5ZWO - chains J and F of the 60 polymer chains in the assembly; structure by electron microscopy, 3.90 A resolution.

Chain J:
Name: U4/U6 small nuclear ribonucleoprotein PRP3
From: Saccharomyces cerevisiae S288c
Reference sequence: Q03338 (PRP3_YEAST); numbering as in UniProt (aligned over 1-469)
Sequence (469 residues; row label = number of the first residue in the row):
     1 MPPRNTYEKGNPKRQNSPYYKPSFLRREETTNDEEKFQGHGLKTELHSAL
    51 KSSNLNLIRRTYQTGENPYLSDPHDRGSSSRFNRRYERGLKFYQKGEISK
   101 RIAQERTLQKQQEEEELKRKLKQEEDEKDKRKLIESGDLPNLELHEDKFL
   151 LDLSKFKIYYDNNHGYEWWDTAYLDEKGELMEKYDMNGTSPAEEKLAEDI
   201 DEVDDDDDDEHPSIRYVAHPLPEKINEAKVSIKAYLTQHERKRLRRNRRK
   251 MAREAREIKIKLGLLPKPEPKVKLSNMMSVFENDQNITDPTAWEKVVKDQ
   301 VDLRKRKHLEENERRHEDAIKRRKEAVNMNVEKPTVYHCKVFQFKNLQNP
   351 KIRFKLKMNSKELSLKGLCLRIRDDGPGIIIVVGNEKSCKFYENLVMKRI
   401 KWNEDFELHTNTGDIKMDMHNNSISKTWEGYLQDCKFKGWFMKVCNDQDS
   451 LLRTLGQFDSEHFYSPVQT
Not modelled in the structure: 1-106, 136-139, 175-216, 226-231, 467-469

Chain F:
Molecule: U6 snRNA
From: Saccharomyces cerevisiae S288c
Sequence (112 nucleotides; row label = number of the first residue in the row):
     1 GUUCGCGAAAUUUUACUUCGUGGACAUUUGGUCAAUUUGAAACAAUACAG
    51 AGAUGAUCAGCAGUUCCCCUGCAUAAGGAUGAACCGUUUUACAAAGAGAU
   101 UUAUUUCGUUUU
Not modelled in the structure: 52-55, 88-91, 103-107

How chain J and chain F interact:
Pairs across the interface (45):
  Lys-242(J) / C66(F)  salt bridge to the phosphate
  Arg-249(J) / U64(F)  salt bridge to the phosphate
  Arg-253(J) / G63(F)  sugar contact
  Arg-253(J) / U64(F)  sugar contact
  Pro-270(J) / C61(F)  sugar contact
  Lys-271(J) / A62(F)  phosphate contact
  Asn-276(J) / C61(F)  phosphate contact
  Ser-279(J) / G60(F)  hydrogen bond to the phosphate
  Ser-279(J) / C61(F)  phosphate contact
  His-308(J) / G71(F)  hydrogen bond to the base
  Asn-312(J) / G71(F)  hydrogen bond to the sugar
  Asn-312(J) / C72(F)  hydrogen bond to the sugar
  Arg-315(J) / G71(F)  base contact
  Arg-315(J) / C72(F)  hydrogen bond to the base
  His-316(J) / C72(F)  phosphate contact
  His-316(J) / A73(F)  salt bridge to the phosphate
  Ala-319(J) / A73(F)  phosphate contact
  Ala-319(J) / U74(F)  phosphate contact
  Arg-322(J) / U74(F)  salt bridge to the phosphate
  Pro-350(J) / A83(F)  base contact
  Pro-350(J) / C84(F)  base contact
  Lys-351(J) / A83(F)  base contact
  Arg-353(J) / C84(F)  sugar contact
  Arg-353(J) / C85(F)  base contact
  Phe-354(J) / A83(F)  phosphate contact
  Lys-357(J) / C85(F)  phosphate contact
  Asn-359(J) / A82(F)  hydrogen bond to the base
  Glu-362(J) / A82(F)  base contact
  Arg-371(J) / C85(F)  base contact
  Lys-387(J) / G77(F)  phosphate contact
  Phe-391(J) / U80(F)  base contact
  Asn-394(J) / A79(F)  phosphate contact
  Arg-399(J) / U80(F)  salt bridge to the phosphate
  Arg-399(J) / G81(F)  salt bridge to the phosphate
  Leu-408(J) / A83(F)  base contact
  Leu-408(J) / C84(F)  base contact
  His-409(J) / A83(F)  base contact
  His-409(J) / C84(F)  hydrogen bond to the base
  Phe-441(J) / G86(F)  phosphate contact
  Phe-441(J) / U87(F)  phosphate contact
  Met-442(J) / C85(F)  phosphate contact
  Met-442(J) / G86(F)  phosphate contact
  Lys-443(J) / G86(F)  phosphate contact
  Lys-443(J) / U87(F)  salt bridge to the phosphate
  Val-444(J) / C85(F)  base contact
Also at the interface, not in a pair above, chain J (41 interface residues in all): Lys-233, Arg-245, Arg-246, Phe-281, Leu-309, Glu-313, Lys-355, Met-358, Glu-407, Gln-457
Also at the interface, not in a pair above, chain F (24 interface residues in all): A59, U65, A75, G78

Overview:
Chain J and chain F form an interface of 41 and 24 residues respectively, with 7 hydrogen bonds and 7 salt
bridges. Polar pairs include His-308(J)/G71(F), Arg-315(J)/C72(F) and Asn-359(J)/A82(F).
Chain J is U4/U6 small nuclear ribonucleoprotein PRP3 and chain F is U6 snRNA, both from Saccharomyces
cerevisiae S288c; the structure, Cryo-EM structure of the yeast B complex at average resolution of 3.9
angstrom, was determined by electron microscopy, deposited together with 5ZWM and 5ZWN.
